Entry 1MG2 (X-ray diffraction, 2.25 A resolution); this record covers chains E and F of the 8 polymer chains in the assembly.

== Chain E ==
Protein: Methylamine dehydrogenase, heavy chain
Organism: Paracoccus denitrificans
Notes: EC 1.4.99.3
UniProtKB: P29894 (DHMH_PARDE); residues -3 to 386 here correspond to UniProt positions 28-417 (UniProt number = residue number + 31)
Amino-acid sequence (390 residues; each row starts with the number of its first residue; numbers below 1 keep their minus sign (Ala-3 is residue -3)):
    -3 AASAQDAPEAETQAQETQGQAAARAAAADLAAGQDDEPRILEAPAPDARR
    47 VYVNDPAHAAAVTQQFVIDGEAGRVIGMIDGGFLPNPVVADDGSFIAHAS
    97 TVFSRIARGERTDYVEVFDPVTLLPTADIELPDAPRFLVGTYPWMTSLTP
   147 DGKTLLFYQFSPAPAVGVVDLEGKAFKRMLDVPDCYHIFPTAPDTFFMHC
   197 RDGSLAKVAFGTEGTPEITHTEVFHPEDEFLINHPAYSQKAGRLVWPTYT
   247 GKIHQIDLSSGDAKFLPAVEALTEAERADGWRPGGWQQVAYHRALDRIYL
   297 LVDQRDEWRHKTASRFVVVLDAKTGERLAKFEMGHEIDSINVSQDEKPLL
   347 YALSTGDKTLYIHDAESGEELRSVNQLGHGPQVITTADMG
Not modelled in the structure: -3 to 4
Differences from the reference sequence: engineered mutation Ala55 (Phe86 in P29894)
Disulfide bonds: Cys181-Cys196

== Chain F ==
Protein: Methylamine dehydrogenase, light chain
Organism: Paracoccus denitrificans
Notes: EC 1.4.99.3
UniProtKB: P22619 (DHML_PARDE); residues 1-131 here correspond to UniProt positions 58-188 (UniProt number = residue number + 57)
Amino-acid sequence (131 residues; numbered 1 to 131; the number before each row is that of its first residue):
     1 ADAPAGTDPRAKWVPQDNDIQACDYWRHCSIDGNICDCSGGSLTNCPPGT
    51 KLATASWVASCYNPTDGQSYLIAYRDCCGYNVSGRCPCLNTEGELPVYRP
   101 EFANDIIWCFGAEDDAMTYHCTISPIVGKAS
Not modelled in the structure: 1-6
Differences from the reference sequence: modified residue (57)
Modified positions: Trp57 (2-amino-3-(6,7-dioxo-6,7-dihydro-1H-indol-3-yl)-propionic acid; TRQ)
Disulfide bonds: Cys23-Cys88, Cys29-Cys61, Cys36-Cys121, Cys38-Cys86, Cys46-Cys77, Cys78-Cys109
Glycans and other covalent adducts: covalent link Trp57-Trp108
UniProt features mapped onto this chain:
  - modified residue: Trp57 (Tryptophylquinone)
  - cross-link: Trp57 to Trp108 (Tryptophan tryptophylquinone (Trp-Trp))

== How chain E and chain F interact ==
Residue-residue contacts - 73 pairs, chain E then chain F:
  His54(E) - Val82(F)
  Ala55(E) - Val82(F)
  Ala56(E) - Asn81(F)
  Ala56(E) - Val82(F)  hydrophobic
  Ala57(E) - Asn81(F)  hydrogen bond (backbone-side chain)
  Phe79(E) - Met117(F)
  Phe79(E) - Thr118(F)
  Phe79(E) - Tyr119(F)
  Leu80(E) - Ile107(F)  hydrophobic
  Phe99(E) - Thr118(F)
  Ala103(E) - Gly79(F)
  Ala103(E) - Tyr80(F)
  Ala103(E) - Asn81(F)
  Ala103(E) - Thr118(F)  hydrogen bond (backbone-side chain)
  Arg104(E) - Gly79(F)
  Arg107(E) - Met117(F)
  Phe133(E) - Ile106(F)  hydrophobic
  Leu134(E) - Ile107(F)  hydrogen bond (backbone-backbone)
  Leu134(E) - Met117(F)  hydrophobic
  Val135(E) - Asp105(F)
  Val135(E) - Ile106(F)
  Gly136(E) - Asp105(F)  hydrogen bond (backbone-backbone)
  Tyr138(E) - Val97(F)  hydrophobic
  Tyr138(E) - Asp105(F)  hydrogen bond
  Met141(E) - Val97(F)  hydrophobic
  Phe156(E) - Pro100(F)  hydrophobic
  Phe156(E) - Phe110(F)  hydrophobic
  Ser157(E) - Phe110(F)
  Tyr182(E) - Val97(F)
  Tyr182(E) - Tyr98(F)  hydrophobic
  His183(E) - Val97(F)
  His195(E) - Tyr98(F)
  Arg197(E) - Tyr98(F)
  Arg197(E) - Arg99(F)
  Arg197(E) - Glu101(F)  salt bridge
  Glu225(E) - Tyr98(F)  hydrogen bond (backbone-side chain)
  Phe226(E) - Leu95(F)  hydrophobic
  Phe226(E) - Pro96(F)
  Phe226(E) - Tyr98(F)
  Leu227(E) - Pro96(F)
  Leu227(E) - Tyr98(F)  hydrogen bond (backbone-side chain)
  Asn229(E) - Pro96(F)
  Asn229(E) - Val97(F)  hydrogen bond (side chain-backbone)
  Asn229(E) - Asp105(F)  hydrogen bond
  Tyr245(E) - Glu94(F)  hydrogen bond (side chain-backbone)
  Tyr245(E) - Leu95(F)
  Tyr245(E) - Pro96(F)
  Trp282(E) - Asp105(F)
  Asp299(E) - Arg10(F)  salt bridge
  Gln300(E) - Arg10(F)
  Arg301(E) - Arg10(F)
  Asp302(E) - Arg10(F)  hydrogen bond (backbone-backbone)
  Asp302(E) - Lys12(F)
  Trp304(E) - Thr91(F)  hydrogen bond (backbone-side chain)
  Trp304(E) - Glu92(F)
  Trp304(E) - Gly93(F)
  Trp304(E) - Glu94(F)
  Arg305(E) - Pro9(F)  hydrogen bond (side chain-backbone)
  Arg305(E) - Arg10(F)
  Arg305(E) - Ala11(F)
  Arg305(E) - Leu89(F)
  Arg305(E) - Asn90(F)  hydrogen bond
  His306(E) - Thr91(F)
  His306(E) - Glu94(F)  salt bridge
  Lys307(E) - Thr91(F)
  Lys307(E) - Glu94(F)  salt bridge
  Lys307(E) - Asn104(F)
  Lys307(E) - Asp105(F)  salt bridge
  Thr308(E) - Pro9(F)
  Thr308(E) - Arg10(F)
  Ala309(E) - Arg10(F)  hydrogen bond (backbone-side chain)
  Arg311(E) - Arg10(F)
  Glu332(E) - Arg10(F)  salt bridge
Interface residues without a listed pair, chain E (45 interface residues in all): Ala53, Cys196, His221, Glu223, Ser310
Interface residues without a listed pair, chain F (31 interface residues in all): Trp13, Trp108

== In short ==
45 residues of chain E and 31 residues of chain F are in contact; the contacts include 15 hydrogen bonds and 6
salt bridges. Polar pairs include Arg197(E)-Glu101(F), Asp299(E)-Arg10(F) and His306(E)-Glu94(F).
Here chain E is Methylamine dehydrogenase, heavy chain and chain F is Methylamine dehydrogenase, light chain,
both from Paracoccus denitrificans. Entry 1MG2 (Mutation of alpha PHE55 of methylamine dehydrogenase alters
the reorganization energy and electronic coupling for its ...) was determined by X-ray diffraction together
with 1MG3 from the same study.
